8GS5 - chains D and F of the 8 polymer chains in the assembly; structure by X-ray diffraction, 4.49 A resolution (low resolution: residue-level contacts below are approximate; hydrogen-bond / salt-bridge calls are withheld).

== Chain D ==
Protein: Isocitrate dehydrogenase [NAD] subunit gamma, mitochondrial
From: Homo sapiens
Reference sequence: P51553 (IDH3G_HUMAN); residues 1-354 here correspond to UniProt positions 40-393 (UniProt number = residue number + 39)
Sequence (354 residues; row label = number of the first residue in the row):
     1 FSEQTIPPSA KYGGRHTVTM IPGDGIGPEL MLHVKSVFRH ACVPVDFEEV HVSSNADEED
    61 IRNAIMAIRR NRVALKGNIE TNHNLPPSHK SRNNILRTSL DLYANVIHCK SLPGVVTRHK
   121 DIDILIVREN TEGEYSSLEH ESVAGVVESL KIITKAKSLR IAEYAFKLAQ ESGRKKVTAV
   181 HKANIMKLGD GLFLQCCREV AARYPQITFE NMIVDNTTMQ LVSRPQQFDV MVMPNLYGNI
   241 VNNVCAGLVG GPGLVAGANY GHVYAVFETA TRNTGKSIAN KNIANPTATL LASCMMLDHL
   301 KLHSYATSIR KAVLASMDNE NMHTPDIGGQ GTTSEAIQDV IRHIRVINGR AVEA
Unresolved in the structure: 1-6, 81-87, 353-354

== Chain F ==
Protein: Isoform A of Isocitrate dehydrogenase [NAD] subunit beta, mitochondrial
From: Homo sapiens
Reference sequence: O43837-2 (IDH3B_HUMAN); residues 1-340 here correspond to UniProt positions 35-374 (UniProt number = residue number + 34)
Sequence (352 residues; each row starts with the number of its first residue):
     1 ASRSQAEDVR VEGSFPVTML PGDGVGPELM HAVKEVFKAA AVPVEFQEHH LSEVQNMASE
    61 EKLEQVLSSM KENKVAIIGK IHTPMEYKGE LASYDMRLRR KLDLFANVVH VKSLPGYMTR
   121 HNNLDLVIIR EQTEGEYSSL EHESARGVIE CLKIVTRAKS QRIAKFAFDY ATKKGRGKVT
   181 AVHKANIMKL GDGLFLQCCE EVAELYPKIK FETMIIDNCC MQLVQNPYQF DVLVMPNLYG
   241 NIIDNLAAGL VGGAGVVPGE SYSAEYAVFE TGARHPFAQA VGRNIANPTA MLLSASNMLR
   301 HLNLEYHSSM IADAVKKVIK VGKVRTSDMG GYATCHDFTE EICRRVKDLD EN
Unresolved in the structure: 1-14, 350-352
Construct notes: expression tag (341-352)
From the paper describing this entry:
  - catalytic residues: Lys184 (proposed by the authors, not directly observed)

== Interface between chain D and chain F ==
Pairs across the interface (17; chain D residue first):
  Pro8(D) - Lys165(F)
  Ala10(D) - Lys165(F)
  Ala10(D) - Asp169(F)
  Tyr12(D) - Ala264(F)
  Gly13(D) - Ala264(F)
  Gly13(D) - Glu265(F)
  Gly14(D) - Ala264(F)
  Gly14(D) - Glu265(F)
  Thr17(D) - Lys173(F)
  Cys42(D) - Asn303(F)
  Asp46(D) - Lys173(F)
  Asn63(D) - Pro207(F)
  Met66(D) - Glu204(F)
  Met66(D) - Leu205(F)
  Arg70(D) - Leu205(F)
  Arg70(D) - Tyr206(F)
  Gly349(D) - Asn303(F)
Also at the interface, not in a pair above, chain D (15 interface residues in all): Ser9, Phe47, Glu48
Also at the interface, not in a pair above, chain F (14 interface residues in all): Gln161, Thr172, Tyr262, Tyr266

== Summary ==
15 residues of chain D face 14 of chain F across their interface. From the paper: the catalytic residue
Lys184(F).
Chain D is Isocitrate dehydrogenase [NAD] subunit gamma, mitochondrial and chain F is Isoform A of Isocitrate
dehydrogenase [NAD] subunit beta, mitochondrial, both from Homo sapiens; the structure, Crystal structure of a
constitutively active mutant of human IDH3 holoenzyme in apo form, was determined by X-ray diffraction (same
publication as 8GRB, 8GRD, 8GRG and 8GRU).
